Entry 5K75 (X-ray diffraction, 2.03 A resolution); this record covers chain A.

Chain A:
Protein: Interleukin-1 receptor-associated kinase 4
From: Homo sapiens
Notes: EC 2.7.11.1
Reference sequence: Q9NWZ3 (IRAK4_HUMAN); residue numbers follow UniProt; this construct covers 160-460
Chain sequence (301 residues; row label = number of the first residue in the row):
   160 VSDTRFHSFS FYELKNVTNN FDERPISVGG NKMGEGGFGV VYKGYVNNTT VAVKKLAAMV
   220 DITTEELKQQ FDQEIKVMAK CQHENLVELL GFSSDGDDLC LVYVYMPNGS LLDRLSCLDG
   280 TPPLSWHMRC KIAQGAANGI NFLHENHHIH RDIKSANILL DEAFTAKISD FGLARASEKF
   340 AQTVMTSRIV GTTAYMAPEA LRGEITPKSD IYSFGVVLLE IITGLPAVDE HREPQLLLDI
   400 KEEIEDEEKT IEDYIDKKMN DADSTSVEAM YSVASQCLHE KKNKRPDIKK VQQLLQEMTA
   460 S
Not modelled in the structure: 160-163, 195-197, 217-225, 256-257, 335-342, 459-460
Modified residues: T345 (phosphothreonine; TPO); S346 (phosphoserine; SEP)
Swiss-Prot annotation at these positions:
  - active site: D311 (Proton acceptor)
  - binding site (ATP): M192 to V200, K213, K313 to N316, D329
  - modified residue: T342 (Phosphothreonine), T345 (Phosphothreonine), S346 (Phosphoserine)
  - natural variant: G298 (G298D: In IMD67)
  - mutagenesis: K213 (K213A: Loss of kinase activity)
Ligand contacts: 6QX (N1-(7,8-dihydro-6H-cyclopenta[2,3]thieno[2,4-C]pyrimidin-1-yl)-N4,N4-dimethyl-cyclohexane-1,4-diamine): M192, G193, E194, V200, A211, K213, V246, Y262, V263, Y264, M265, G268, S269, D272, L277, L318, S328

Summary:
Ligands of chain A: compound 6QX. Curated annotation (UniProt) lists active-site residue D311, 15 ATP-binding
residues and one mutagenesis site.
Chain A is Interleukin-1 receptor-associated kinase 4 (Homo sapiens); the structure, IRAK4 in complex with
Compound 1, was determined by X-ray diffraction (same publication as 5K72, 5K76, 5K7G and 5K7I).
